Entry 4RMA (X-ray diffraction, 1.75 A resolution); this record covers chain A.

[Chain A]
Name: Ezrin
Source organism: Homo sapiens
Notes: fragment: N-terminal FERM domain
UniProtKB: P15311 (EZRI_HUMAN); residue numbers follow UniProt; this construct covers 1-296
Amino-acid sequence (296 residues; row label = number of the first residue in the row):
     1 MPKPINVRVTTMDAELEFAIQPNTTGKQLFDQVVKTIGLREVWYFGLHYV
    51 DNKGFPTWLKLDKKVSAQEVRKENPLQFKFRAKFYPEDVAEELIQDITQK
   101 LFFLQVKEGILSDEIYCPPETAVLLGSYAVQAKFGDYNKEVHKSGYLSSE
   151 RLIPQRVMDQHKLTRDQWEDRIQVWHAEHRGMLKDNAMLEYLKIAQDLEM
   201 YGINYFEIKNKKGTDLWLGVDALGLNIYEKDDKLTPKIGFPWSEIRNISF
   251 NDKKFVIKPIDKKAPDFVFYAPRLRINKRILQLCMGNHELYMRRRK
Disordered / not traced: 1
UniProt features mapped onto this chain:
  - motif: Ile115 to Glu120 ([IL]-x-C-x-x-[DE] motif)
  - modified residue: Lys60 (N6-acetyllysine), Tyr146 (Phosphotyrosine)
From the paper describing this entry:
  - contacts within the chain: Tyr146-His176 (hydrogen bond)
  - conformationally variable residues (side-chain flip): Phe250, Phe255, Phe267, Phe269

[In short]
From the paper: conformational variability at Phe250, Phe255 and Phe267 among others; contacts within the
chain involving Tyr146 and His176.
Chain A is Ezrin (Homo sapiens); the structure, Crystal structure of the FERM domain of human ezrin, was
determined by X-ray diffraction (same publication as 4RM8 and 4RM9).
